1QP0 - chains M and A; structure by X-ray diffraction, 2.90 A resolution.

# Chain M
Molecule: 17-nt DNA strand
Sequence (17 nucleotides; each row starts with the number of its first residue):
   699 TACGCAACCG GTTGCGT

# Chain A
Protein: Protein (purine nucleotide synthesis repressor)
Source organism: Escherichia coli
Reference sequence: P0ACP7 (PURR_ECOLI); residues 2-341 here correspond to UniProt positions 1-340 (UniProt number = residue number - 1)
Chain sequence (340 residues; row label = number of the first residue in the row):
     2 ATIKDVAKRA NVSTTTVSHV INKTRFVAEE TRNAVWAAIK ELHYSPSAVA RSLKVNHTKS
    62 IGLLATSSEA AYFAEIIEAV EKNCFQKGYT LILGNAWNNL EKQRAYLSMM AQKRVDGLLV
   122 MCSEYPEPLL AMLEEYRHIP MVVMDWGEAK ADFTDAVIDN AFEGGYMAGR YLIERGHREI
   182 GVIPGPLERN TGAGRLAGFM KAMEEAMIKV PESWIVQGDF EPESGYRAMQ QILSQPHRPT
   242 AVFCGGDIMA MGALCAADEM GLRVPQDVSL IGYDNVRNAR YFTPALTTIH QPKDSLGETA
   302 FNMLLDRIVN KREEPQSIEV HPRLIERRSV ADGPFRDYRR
Unresolved in the structure: 2, 341
Small-molecule neighbours: hypoxanthine (HPA): Tyr-73, Phe-74, Arg-190, Thr-192, Arg-196, Phe-221, Asp-275

# Chain M / chain A interface
Residue-residue contacts (17; chain M residue first):
  DA700(M) / Ala-29(A)  phosphate contact
  DC701(M) / Thr-17(A)  sugar contact
  DC701(M) / Arg-26(A)  base contact
  DC701(M) / Val-28(A)  phosphate contact
  DC701(M) / Ala-29(A)  hydrogen bond to the phosphate
  DC701(M) / Thr-32(A)  hydrogen bond to the phosphate
  DG702(M) / Val-13(A)  phosphate contact
  DG702(M) / Ser-14(A)  hydrogen bond to the phosphate
  DG702(M) / Thr-17(A)  hydrogen bond to the phosphate
  DG702(M) / Arg-26(A)  hydrogen bond to the base
  DC703(M) / Thr-16(A)  hydrogen bond to the base
  DA704(M) / Thr-16(A)  hydrogen bond to the base
  DC706(M) / Lys-55(A)  hydrogen bond to the base
  DC707(M) / Leu-54(A)  sugar contact
  DC707(M) / Lys-55(A)  base contact
  DG708(M) / Leu-54(A)  sugar contact
  DG709(M) / Arg-115(A)  salt bridge to the phosphate
Other interface residues (no listed pair), chain M (10 interface residues in all): DA705
Other interface residues (no listed pair), chain A (13 interface residues in all): Thr-15, Phe-27

# Summary
10 residues of chain M face 13 of chain A across their interface, with 8 hydrogen bonds and 1 salt bridge.
Among the polar pairs are DG702(M)/Arg-26(A), DC703(M)/Thr-16(A) and DA704(M)/Thr-16(A). Ligands of chain A:
hypoxanthine.
Here chain M is a 17-nt DNA strand and chain A is Protein (purine nucleotide synthesis repressor) (Escherichia
coli). Entry 1QP0 (Purine repressor-hypoxanthine-palindromic operator complex) was determined by X-ray
diffraction together with 1QQA, 1QQB, 1QP4 and 1QP7 from the same study.
